Entry 4FEC (X-ray diffraction, 3.00 A resolution); this record covers chains B and C of the 3 polymer chains in the assembly.

# Chain B (and C)
Molecule: Maltose-binding periplasmic protein, Huntingtin
From: Escherichia coli (strain K12)
Notes: fragment: Huntingtin protein exon1 domain; engineered mutation(s): HQHQH,HQHQH; chain C of this document is another copy of the same molecule, construct and numbering; everything in this record applies to it too
Reference sequence: chimeric construct of P0AEX9, P42858: residues 1-358 from P0AEX9 (MALE_ECOLI) positions 27-384 (UniProt number = residue number + 26); residues 371-452 from P42858 positions 1-64 (offset varies)
Amino-acid sequence (452 residues; numbered 1 to 452; the number before each row is that of its first residue):
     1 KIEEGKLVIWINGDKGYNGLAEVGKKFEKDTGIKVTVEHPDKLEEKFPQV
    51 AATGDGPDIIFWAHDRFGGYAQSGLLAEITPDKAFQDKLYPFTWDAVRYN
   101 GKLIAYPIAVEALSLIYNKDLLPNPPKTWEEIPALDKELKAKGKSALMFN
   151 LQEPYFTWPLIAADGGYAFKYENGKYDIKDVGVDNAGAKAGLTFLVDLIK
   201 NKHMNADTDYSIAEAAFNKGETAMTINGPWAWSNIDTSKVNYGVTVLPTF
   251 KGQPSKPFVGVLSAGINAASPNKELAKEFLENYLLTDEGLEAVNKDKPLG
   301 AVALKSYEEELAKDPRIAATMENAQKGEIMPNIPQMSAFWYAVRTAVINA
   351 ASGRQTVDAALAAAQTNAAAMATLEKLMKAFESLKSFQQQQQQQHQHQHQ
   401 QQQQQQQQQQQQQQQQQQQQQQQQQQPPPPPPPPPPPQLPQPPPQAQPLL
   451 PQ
Not modelled in the structure: 402-452 (chain C: 411-452)
Construct notes: linker (359-370); insertion (388-405)
Metal / ion sites: Zn2+ site 1 near E172 (its only coordinating residue here); Zn2+ site 2 near D180 (its only coordinating residue here); Zn2+ site 3 near E291 (its only coordinating residue here); Zn2+ site 4 near E310 (its only coordinating residue here)
Curated features (UniProtKB/Swiss-Prot):
  - region: T373 to S383 (Sufficient for interaction with TPR)
  - modified residue: K379 (N6-acetyllysine)
From the paper describing this entry:
  - conformationally variable residues: Q396 to Q407

# Chain B / chain C interface
Pairs across the interface - 24 pairs, chain B then chain C:
  A52(B) - Q355(C)
  A52(B) - T356(C)  hydrogen bond (backbone-backbone)
  A52(B) - A359(C)
  T53(B) - R354(C)
  T53(B) - T356(C)
  G54(B) - T356(C)
  Q72(B) - A362(C)
  S73(B) - D358(C)
  S73(B) - A359(C)
  S73(B) - A362(C)
  G74(B) - D358(C)
  K376(B) - T373(C)
  K379(B) - A370(C)
  A380(B) - A370(C)  hydrophobic
  A380(B) - L374(C)
  S383(B) - Y341(C)  hydrogen bond
  S383(B) - N367(C)  hydrogen bond
  S383(B) - A370(C)
  L384(B) - Y341(C)
  L384(B) - L374(C)  hydrophobic
  F387(B) - Y341(C)
  Q390(B) - T345(C)  hydrogen bond
  Q390(B) - I348(C)
  H395(B) - Q152(C)
Other interface residues (no listed pair), chain B (19 interface residues in all): A51, L75, L377, F381, Q394
Other interface residues (no listed pair), chain C (17 interface residues in all): R344, G353, L377

# In short
19 residues of chain B and 17 residues of chain C are in contact, with 4 hydrogen bonds. Among the polar pairs
are S383(B)-Y341(C), S383(B)-N367(C) and Q390(B)-T345(C). The paper reports conformational variability at
Q396(B).
Both chains are Maltose-binding periplasmic protein, Huntingtin (Escherichia coli (strain K12)). Entry 4FEC
(Crystal Structure of Htt36Q3H) was determined by X-ray diffraction, deposited together with 4FE8, 4FEB and
4FED.
